Entry 5NJK (X-ray diffraction, 3.13 A resolution); this record covers chains A and G.

Chain A:
Molecule: Protein numb homolog
From: Homo sapiens
Reference sequence: P49757 (NUMB_HUMAN); residue numbers follow UniProt; this construct covers 20-175
Sequence (156 residues; numbered 20 to 175; the number before each row is that of its first residue):
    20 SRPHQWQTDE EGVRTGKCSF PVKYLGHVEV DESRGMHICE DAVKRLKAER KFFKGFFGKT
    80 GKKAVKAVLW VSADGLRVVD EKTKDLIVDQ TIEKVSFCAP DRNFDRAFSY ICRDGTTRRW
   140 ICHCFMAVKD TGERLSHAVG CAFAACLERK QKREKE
Not modelled in the structure: 20-24, 172-175
Swiss-Prot annotation at these positions:
  - modified residue: T102 (Phosphothreonine)
  - mutagenesis: T102 (T102A: Loss of AAK1-mediated phosphorylation)
From the paper describing this entry:
  - mutagenesis - F162V: decreased binding to Ala-tyr-ile-gly-pro-ptr-leu (chain G)
  - mutagenesis - R69E/K70E/K73E/K78E, G74A/G77A: decreased binding to Mdm2216-302
  - mutagenesis - F162V: unchanged binding to Mdm2

Chain G:
Molecule: Ala-tyr-ile-gly-pro-ptr-leu
Sequence (7 residues; row label = number of the first residue in the row):
     1 AYIGPYL
Modified / non-standard residues: Y6 (O-phosphotyrosine; PTR)

Interface between chain A and chain G:
Residue-residue contacts (27):
  R53(A) - I3(G)
  I111(A) - P5(G)
  E112(A) - Y6(G)
  K113(A) - Y6(G)
  V114(A) - G4(G)
  V114(A) - P5(G)
  V114(A) - Y6(G)  hydrogen bond (backbone-backbone)
  S115(A) - I3(G)
  S115(A) - G4(G)  hydrogen bond (backbone-backbone)
  S115(A) - Y6(G)
  F116(A) - A1(G)
  F116(A) - Y2(G)
  F116(A) - G4(G)
  C117(A) - A1(G)
  C117(A) - Y2(G)  hydrogen bond (backbone-backbone)
  P119(A) - A1(G)
  R132(A) - Y6(G)
  W139(A) - Y6(G)
  S155(A) - A1(G)  hydrogen bond (side chain-backbone)
  S155(A) - Y2(G)
  H156(A) - Y2(G)
  G159(A) - Y2(G)
  F162(A) - I3(G)
  F162(A) - G4(G)
  F162(A) - P5(G)
  L166(A) - P5(G)  hydrophobic
  K169(A) - L7(G)
Interface residues without a listed pair, chain A (19 interface residues in all): A118, C165

Overview:
19 residues of chain A face 7 of chain G across their interface; the contacts include 4 hydrogen bonds. Polar
contacts include S155(A)-A1(G), V114(A)-Y6(G) and S115(A)-G4(G). The paper reports that R69E/K70E/K73E/K78E
and G74A/G77A of chain A reduce binding to Mdm2216-302; F162V of chain A reduces binding to
Ala-tyr-ile-gly-pro-ptr-leu (chain G).
Here chain A is Protein numb homolog (Homo sapiens) and chain G is Ala-tyr-ile-gly-pro-ptr-leu. Entry 5NJK
(PTB domain of human Numb isoform-1) was determined by X-ray diffraction (same publication as 5NJJ).
